PDB entry 5T1K | X-ray diffraction, 2.48 A resolution | chains A and B of the 3 polymer chains in the assembly

[Chain A]
Name: Cetuximab fab light chain
Organism: Mus musculus, Homo sapiens
Notes: antibody fragment or engineered binder
Sequence (213 residues; numbered 1 to 213; the number before each row is that of its first residue):
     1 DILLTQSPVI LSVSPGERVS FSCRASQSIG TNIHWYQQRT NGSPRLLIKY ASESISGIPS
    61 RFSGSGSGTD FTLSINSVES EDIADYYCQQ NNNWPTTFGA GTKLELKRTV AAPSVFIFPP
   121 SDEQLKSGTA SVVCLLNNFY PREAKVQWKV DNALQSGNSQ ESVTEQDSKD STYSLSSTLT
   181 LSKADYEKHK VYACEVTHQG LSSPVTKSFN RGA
Disulfides: Cys-23/Cys-88, Cys-134/Cys-194

[Chain B]
Name: Cetuximab fab heavy chain
Organism: Mus musculus, Homo sapiens
Notes: antibody fragment or engineered binder
Sequence (221 residues; each row starts with the number of its first residue):
     1 EVQLKQSGPG LVQPSQSLSI TCTVSGFSLT NYGVHWVRQS PGKGLEWLGV IWSGGNTDYN
    61 TPFTSRLSIN KDNSKSQVFF KMNSLQSNDT AIYYCARALT YYDYEFAYWG QGTLVTVSAA
   121 STKGPSVFPL APSSKSTSGG TAALGCLVKD YFPEPVTVSW NSGALTSGVH TFPAVLQSSG
   181 LYSLSSVVTV PSSSLGTQTY ICNVNHKPSN TKVDKRVEPK S
Disordered / not traced: 135-137
Modified positions: Glu-1 (pyroglutamic acid; PCA)
Disulfides: Cys-22/Cys-95, Cys-146/Cys-202

[Chain A / chain B interface]
Residue-residue contacts (63; chain A residue first):
  His-34(A) with Glu-105(B)
  Tyr-36(A) with Tyr-104(B); Glu-105(B); Phe-106(B), hydrogen bond (side chain-backbone); Trp-109(B), hydrophobic
  Gln-38(A) with Gln-39(B), hydrogen bond; Tyr-94(B), hydrogen bond
  Ser-43(A) with Tyr-94(B); Trp-109(B); Gly-110(B), hydrogen bond (side chain-backbone); Gln-111(B)
  Pro-44(A) with Tyr-94(B); Trp-109(B), hydrogen bond (backbone-side chain)
  Leu-46(A) with Phe-106(B); Ala-107(B), hydrophobic
  Lys-49(A) with Leu-99(B)
  Tyr-50(A) with Asp-103(B), hydrogen bond
  Tyr-87(A) with Gln-39(B); Leu-45(B), hydrophobic
  Gln-89(A) with Tyr-104(B), hydrogen bond (side chain-backbone); Phe-106(B)
  Asn-91(A) with Tyr-104(B)
  Trp-94(A) with Trp-47(B); Tyr-59(B); Thr-61(B)
  Pro-95(A) with Trp-47(B), hydrophobic; Asn-60(B)
  Thr-96(A) with Trp-47(B)
  Phe-98(A) with Leu-45(B), hydrophobic
  Phe-116(A) with Ser-138(B); Ala-143(B), hydrophobic
  Phe-118(A) with Leu-130(B); Ala-131(B); Ala-143(B)
  Ser-121(A) with Phe-128(B); Pro-129(B)
  Asp-122(A) with Lys-220(B), salt bridge
  Glu-123(A) with Pro-129(B)
  Gln-124(A) with Phe-128(B); Lys-149(B)
  Ser-131(A) with Leu-147(B); Lys-149(B)
  Val-133(A) with Leu-130(B), hydrophobic
  Leu-135(A) with Ala-143(B), hydrophobic; Phe-172(B), hydrophobic; Val-187(B), hydrophobic
  Asn-137(A) with His-170(B), hydrogen bond; Thr-189(B)
  Asn-138(A) with His-170(B), hydrogen bond
  Gln-160(A) with Val-175(B); Leu-176(B), hydrogen bond (side chain-backbone); Gln-177(B)
  Glu-161(A) with Val-175(B)
  Ser-162(A) with Phe-172(B); Pro-173(B), hydrogen bond (side chain-backbone); Val-175(B)
  Val-163(A) with Pro-173(B)
  Thr-164(A) with His-170(B); Phe-172(B)
  Ser-174(A) with His-170(B), hydrogen bond; Phe-172(B)
  Leu-175(A) with Phe-172(B)
  Ser-176(A) with Phe-172(B)
Also at the interface, not in a pair above, chain A (36 interface residues in all): Gly-42, Thr-129
Also at the interface, not in a pair above, chain B (39 interface residues in all): Gly-112, Pro-132, Thr-141, Leu-144, Thr-171, Lys-215

[In short]
36 residues of chain A and 39 residues of chain B are in contact, with 12 hydrogen bonds and 1 salt bridge.
Polar pairs include Asp-122(A)/Lys-220(B), Tyr-36(A)/Phe-106(B) and Gln-38(A)/Gln-39(B).
Here chain A is Cetuximab fab light chain and chain B is Cetuximab fab heavy chain, both from Mus musculus,
Homo sapiens. Entry 5T1K (Cetuximab Fab in complex with CQFDA(Ph)2STRRLKC) was determined by X-ray diffraction
together with 5ETU, 5EUK, 5F88, 5FF6, 5I2I, 5IOP and 7 further entries from the same study.
